Entry 2AFI (X-ray diffraction, 3.10 A resolution); this record covers chains B and E of the 8 polymer chains in the assembly.

# Chain B
Name: Nitrogenase molybdenum-iron protein
Source organism: Azotobacter vinelandii
Notes: EC 1.18.6.1
UniProt: P07329 (NIFK_AZOVI); residues 2-523 here correspond to UniProt positions 1-522 (UniProt number = residue number - 1)
Chain sequence (522 residues; row label = number of the first residue in the row):
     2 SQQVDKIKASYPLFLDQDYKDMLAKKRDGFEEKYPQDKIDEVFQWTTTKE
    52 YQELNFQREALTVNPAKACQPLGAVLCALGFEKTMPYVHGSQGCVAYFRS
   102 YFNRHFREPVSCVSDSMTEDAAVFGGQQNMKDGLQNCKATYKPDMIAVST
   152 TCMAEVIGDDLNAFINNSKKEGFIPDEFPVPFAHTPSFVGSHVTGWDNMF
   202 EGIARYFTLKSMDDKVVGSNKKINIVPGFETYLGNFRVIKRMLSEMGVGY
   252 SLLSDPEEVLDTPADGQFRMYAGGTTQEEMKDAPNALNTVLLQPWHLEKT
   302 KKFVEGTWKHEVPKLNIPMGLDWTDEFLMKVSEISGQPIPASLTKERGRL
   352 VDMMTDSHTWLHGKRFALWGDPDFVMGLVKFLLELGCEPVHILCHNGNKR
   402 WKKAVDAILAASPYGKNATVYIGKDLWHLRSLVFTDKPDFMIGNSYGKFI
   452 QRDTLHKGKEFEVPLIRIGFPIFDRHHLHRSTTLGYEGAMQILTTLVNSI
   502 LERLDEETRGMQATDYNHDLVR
Ion coordination: fe(8)-S(7) cluster Fe: Cys70, Cys95, Cys153 (shared with 3 residues of chain A); Ca2+ site 1: Arg108, Glu109 (shared with 2 residues of chain D); Ca2+ site 2: Asp353, Asp357 (shared with 2 residues of chain D)
Residues lining bound ligands: fe(8)-S(7) cluster (CLF): Cys70, Pro72, Ser92, Gly94, Cys95, Tyr98, Phe99, Thr152, Cys153, Ser188

# Chain E
Name: Nitrogenase iron protein 1
Source organism: Azotobacter vinelandii
Notes: EC 1.18.6.1
UniProt: P00459 (NIFH1_AZOVI); residue numbers follow UniProt; this construct covers 1-289
Chain sequence (289 residues; numbered 1 to 289; the number before each row is that of its first residue):
     1 AMRQCAIYGKGGIGKSTTTQNLVAALAEMGKKVMIVGCDPKADSTRLILH
    51 SKAQNTIMEMAAEAGTVEDLELEDVLKAGYGGVKCVESGGPEPGVGCAGR
   101 GVITAINFLEEEGAYEDDLDFVFYDVLGDVVCGGFAMPIRENKAQEIYIV
   151 CSGEMMAMYAANNISKGIVKYANSGSVRLGGLICNSRNTDREDELIIALA
   201 NKLGTQMIHFVPRDNVVQRAEIRRMTVIEYDPKAKQADEYRALARKVVDN
   251 KLLVIPNPITMDELEELLMEFGIMEVEDESIVGKTAEEV
Not modelled in the structure: 272-289
Ion coordination: Mg2+: Ser16, Asp39; 4Fe-4S cluster Fe: Cys97, Cys132 (shared with 2 residues of chain F)
Residues lining bound ligands:
  - ADP (adenosine-5'-diphosphate): Lys10, Gly11, Gly12, Ile13, Gly14, Lys15, Ser16, Thr17, Asp39, Lys41, Asp43, Asn185, Val211, Pro212, Arg213, Asp214, Val217, Gln218, Glu221, Tyr240
  - 4Fe-4S cluster (SF4): Gly96, Cys97, Ala98, Gly99, Cys132, Gly133, Gly134, Phe135

# Interface between chain B and chain E
Residue-residue contacts (8):
  Asp121(B) with Gly65(E); Thr66(E); Val67(E), hydrogen bond (side chain-backbone)
  Val124(B) with Met58(E), hydrophobic
  Phe125(B) with Met58(E); Ala61(E), hydrophobic; Ala62(E), hydrophobic; Glu92(E)
Interface residues without a listed pair, chain B (6 interface residues in all): Thr119, Gln129, Ile158
Interface residues without a listed pair, chain E (10 interface residues in all): Glu63, Pro91, Val95

# Overview
6 residues of chain B and 10 residues of chain E are in contact, with 1 hydrogen bond. The hydrogen-bonded
pair is Asp121(B)-Val67(E). Ligands of chain B: fe(8)-S(7) cluster. Bound to chain E: ADP and 4Fe-4S cluster.
Here chain B is Nitrogenase molybdenum-iron protein and chain E is Nitrogenase iron protein 1, both from
Azotobacter vinelandii. Entry 2AFI (Crystal Structure of MgADP bound Av2-Av1 Complex) was determined by X-ray
diffraction, deposited together with 4WZB and 2AFH.
